PDB entry 8YDP | X-ray diffraction, 2.30 A resolution | chains A and B

== Chain A ==
Name: SARS-CoV-2 inhibiting peptide Ce9
Sequence (39 residues; row label = number of the first residue in the row):
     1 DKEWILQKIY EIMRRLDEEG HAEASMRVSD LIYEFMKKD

== Chain B ==
Name: Spike protein S1
Source organism: Severe acute respiratory syndrome coronavirus 2
UniProt: P0DTC2 (SPIKE_SARS2); residue numbers follow UniProt; this construct covers 333-526
Sequence (230 residues; row label = number of the first residue in the row):
   333 TNLCPFGEVF NATRFASVYA WNRKRISNCV ADYSVLYNSA SFSTFKCYGV SPTKLNDLCF
   393 TNVYADSFVI RGDEVRQIAP GQTGKIADYN YKLPDDFTGC VIAWNSNNLD SKVGGNYNYL
   453 YRLFRKSNLK PFERDISTEI YQAGSTPCNG VEGFNCYFPL QSYGFQPTNG VGYQPYRVVV
   513 LSFELLHAPA TVCGSNSENL YFQGSHHHHH HHHHHGLNDI FEAQKIEWHE
Not modelled in the structure: 333, 533-562
Differences from the reference sequence: expression tag (527-562)
Swiss-Prot annotation at these positions:
  - region: Arg-403 to Asp-405 (Integrin-binding motif), Asn-448 to Phe-456 (Immunodominant HLA epitope recognized by the CD8+)
  - glycosylation: Asn-343 (N-linked (GlcNAc...) (complex) asparagine)
Disulfides: Cys-336/Cys-361, Cys-379/Cys-432, Cys-391/Cys-525, Cys-480/Cys-488
Covalent attachments: N-acetylglucosamine (NAG) linked to Asn-343
Reported in the primary citation:
  - mutagenesis - Y489F, G502A: abolished binding to ACE2

== Chain A / chain B interface ==
Contacting residue pairs - 44 pairs, chain A then chain B:
  Glu-3(A) / Gly-476(B)
  Glu-3(A) / Ser-477(B)  hydrogen bond
  Glu-3(A) / Phe-486(B)
  Glu-3(A) / Asn-487(B)  hydrogen bond (backbone-side chain)
  Trp-4(A) / Phe-486(B)  hydrophobic
  Leu-6(A) / Ala-475(B)  hydrophobic
  Leu-6(A) / Tyr-489(B)
  Gln-7(A) / Gly-485(B)
  Gln-7(A) / Phe-486(B)
  Gln-7(A) / Asn-487(B)  hydrogen bond (side chain-backbone)
  Gln-7(A) / Tyr-489(B)  hydrogen bond
  Tyr-10(A) / Phe-456(B)  hydrophobic
  Tyr-10(A) / Tyr-489(B)  hydrophobic
  Tyr-10(A) / Gln-493(B)
  Met-13(A) / Gln-493(B)
  Arg-14(A) / Gln-493(B)  hydrogen bond
  Asp-17(A) / Tyr-449(B)  hydrogen bond
  Gly-20(A) / Gln-498(B)  hydrogen bond (backbone-side chain)
  Ala-22(A) / Gly-496(B)
  Ala-22(A) / Gln-498(B)
  Glu-23(A) / Asn-501(B)
  Glu-23(A) / Gly-502(B)  hydrogen bond (side chain-backbone)
  Glu-23(A) / Tyr-505(B)
  Met-26(A) / Arg-403(B)
  Met-26(A) / Tyr-495(B)  hydrophobic
  Met-26(A) / Gly-496(B)  hydrogen bond (side chain-backbone)
  Met-26(A) / Asn-501(B)
  Met-26(A) / Tyr-505(B)  hydrophobic
  Arg-27(A) / Tyr-505(B)
  Ser-29(A) / Lys-417(B)  hydrogen bond
  Ser-29(A) / Tyr-453(B)  hydrogen bond
  Ser-29(A) / Leu-455(B)
  Asp-30(A) / Arg-403(B)  salt bridge
  Asp-30(A) / Lys-417(B)  salt bridge
  Tyr-33(A) / Gly-416(B)  hydrogen bond (side chain-backbone)
  Tyr-33(A) / Lys-417(B)
  Tyr-33(A) / Asp-420(B)  hydrogen bond
  Tyr-33(A) / Tyr-421(B)  hydrophobic
  Met-36(A) / Phe-456(B)  hydrophobic
  Met-36(A) / Tyr-473(B)  hydrophobic
  Met-36(A) / Ala-475(B)  hydrophobic
  Lys-37(A) / Asp-420(B)  salt bridge
  Lys-37(A) / Tyr-421(B)  hydrogen bond
  Lys-37(A) / Asn-460(B)  hydrogen bond
Also at the interface, not in a pair above, chain A (19 interface residues in all): Ile-32
Also at the interface, not in a pair above, chain B (29 interface residues in all): Glu-406, Thr-415, Thr-478, Phe-490

== Summary ==
19 residues of chain A and 29 residues of chain B are in contact, with 15 hydrogen bonds and 3 salt bridges.
Polar pairs include Asp-30(A)/Arg-403(B), Asp-30(A)/Lys-417(B) and Lys-37(A)/Asp-420(B). N-acetylglucosamine
is covalently linked to Asn-343(B). The paper reports that Y489F and G502A of chain B abolish binding to ACE2.
Here chain A is SARS-CoV-2 inhibiting peptide Ce9 and chain B is Spike protein S1 (Severe acute respiratory
syndrome coronavirus 2). Entry 8YDP (Crystal structure of the receptor binding domain of SARS-CoV-2 spike
protein in complex with Ce9) was determined by X-ray diffraction (same publication as 8YDQ, 8YDR, 8YDS, 8YDT,
8YDU, 8YDV and 4 further entries).
